PDB entry 1YMD | X-ray diffraction, 1.70 A resolution | chain A

[Chain A]
Molecule: M-phase inducer phosphatase 2
Organism: Homo sapiens
Notes: EC 3.1.3.48; fragment: catalytic domain
UniProtKB: P30305 (MPIP2_HUMAN); residues 377-550 here correspond to UniProt positions 391-564 (UniProt number = residue number + 14)
Amino-acid sequence (175 residues; row label = number of the first residue in the row):
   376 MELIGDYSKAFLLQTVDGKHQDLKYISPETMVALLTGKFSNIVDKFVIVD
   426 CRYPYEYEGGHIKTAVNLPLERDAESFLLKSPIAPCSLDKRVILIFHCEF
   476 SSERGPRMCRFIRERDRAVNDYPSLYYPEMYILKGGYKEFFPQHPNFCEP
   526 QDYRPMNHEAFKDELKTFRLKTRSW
Unresolved in the structure: 461-464
Modified / non-standard residues: Cys473 (cysteinesulfonic acid; OCS)
Differences from the reference sequence: initiating methionine (376); modified residue (473)
UniProt features mapped onto this chain:
  - active site: Cys473
  - modified residue (Phosphoserine): Ser456, Ser549

[In short]
Curated annotation (UniProt) lists active-site residue Cys473.
Chain A is M-phase inducer phosphatase 2 (Homo sapiens); the structure, Crystal Structure of the CDC25B
phosphatase catalytic domain with the active site cysteine in the sulfonic ..., was determined by X-ray
diffraction, deposited together with 1YM9, 1YMK, 1YML and 1YS0.
